Entry 3E42 (X-ray diffraction, 2.68 A resolution); this record covers chains A and E of the 4 polymer chains in the assembly.

Chain A:
Protein: Type-2 restriction enzyme HindII
Source organism: Haemophilus influenzae
Notes: EC 3.1.21.4
UniProt: P44413 (T2D2_HAEIN); residues 2-258 here = UniProt positions 2-258
Chain sequence (257 residues; row label = number of the first residue in the row):
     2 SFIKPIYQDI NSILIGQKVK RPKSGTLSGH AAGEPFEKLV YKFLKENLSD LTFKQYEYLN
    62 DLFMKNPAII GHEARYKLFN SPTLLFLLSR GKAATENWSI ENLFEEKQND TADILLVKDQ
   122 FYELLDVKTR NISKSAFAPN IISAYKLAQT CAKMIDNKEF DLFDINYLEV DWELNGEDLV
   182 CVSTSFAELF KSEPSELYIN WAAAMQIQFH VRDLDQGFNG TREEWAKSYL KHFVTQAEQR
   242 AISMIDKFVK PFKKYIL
Unresolved in the structure: 24-31, 258
Sequence notes: conflict Asn67 (Lys in P44413); engineered mutation Phe138 (Gln in P44413)
Metal / ion sites: Ca2+: Asp114, Asp127, Val128 (shared with 2 residues of chain F); Na+: Asp127, Ile142

Chain E:
Molecule: 14-nt DNA strand
Sequence (14 nucleotides; row label = number of the first residue in the row):
     1 GCCGGTCGAC CGGC
Metal / ion sites: Ca2+: DG8 (shared with 3 residues of chain B)

Chain A / chain E interface:
Residue-residue contacts (19; chain A residue first):
  Gly92(A) - DG12(E)  hydrogen bond to the phosphate
  Gly92(A) - DG13(E)  phosphate contact
  Lys93(A) - DG13(E)  hydrogen bond to the phosphate
  Lys93(A) - DC14(E)  phosphate contact
  Lys108(A) - DC11(E)  salt bridge to the phosphate
  Lys108(A) - DG12(E)  salt bridge to the phosphate
  Gln109(A) - DG8(E)  base contact
  Phe138(A) - DG4(E)  base contact
  Phe138(A) - DG5(E)  base contact
  Tyr199(A) - DC3(E)  sugar contact
  Tyr199(A) - DG4(E)  hydrogen bond to the phosphate
  Asn201(A) - DG4(E)  sugar contact
  Asn201(A) - DG5(E)  hydrogen bond to the base
  Ala203(A) - DG5(E)  phosphate contact
  Ala203(A) - DT6(E)  base contact
  Ala204(A) - DG5(E)  base contact
  Ala204(A) - DT6(E)  base contact
  Gln209(A) - DG5(E)  hydrogen bond to the base
  Arg241(A) - DG5(E)  salt bridge to the phosphate
Interface residues without a listed pair, chain A (14 interface residues in all): Tyr77, Arg91, Ala95

Summary:
14 residues of chain A face 9 of chain E across their interface, with 5 hydrogen bonds and 3 salt bridges.
Polar contacts include Asn201(A)-DG5(E), Gln209(A)-DG5(E) and Gly92(A)-DG12(E). The Ca2+ site is built by
Asp114(A), Asp127(A) and Val128(A).
Chain A is Type-2 restriction enzyme HindII (Haemophilus influenzae) and chain E is a 14-nt DNA strand; the
structure, Q138F HincII bound to GTCGAC and Ca2+ (cocrystallized), was determined by X-ray diffraction (same
publication as 3E3Y, 3E40, 3E41, 3E43, 3E44 and 3E45).
